PDB entry 9BPB | electron microscopy, 2.57 A resolution | chains c and k of the 42 polymer chains in the assembly

[Chain c]
Name: Cytochrome c oxidase subunit 3
Source organism: Saccharomyces cerevisiae W303
Notes: EC 7.1.1.9
UniProt: P00420 (COX3_YEAST); residues 1-269 here = UniProt positions 1-269
Sequence (269 residues; each row starts with the number of its first residue):
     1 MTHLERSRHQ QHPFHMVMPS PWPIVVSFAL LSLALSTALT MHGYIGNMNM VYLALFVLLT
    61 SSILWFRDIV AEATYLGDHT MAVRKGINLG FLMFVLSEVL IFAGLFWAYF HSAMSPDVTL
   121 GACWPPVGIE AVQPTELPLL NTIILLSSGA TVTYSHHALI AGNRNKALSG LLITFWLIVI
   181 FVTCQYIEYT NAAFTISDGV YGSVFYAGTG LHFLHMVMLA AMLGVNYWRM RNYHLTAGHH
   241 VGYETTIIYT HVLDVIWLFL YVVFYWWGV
Curated features (UniProtKB/Swiss-Prot):
  - natural variant: Val263 (V263T: In strain: D273-10B/A48)

[Chain k]
Name: Cytochrome c oxidase subunit 13, mitochondrial
Source organism: Saccharomyces cerevisiae W303
UniProt: P32799 (COX13_YEAST); numbering as in UniProt (aligned over 1-129)
Sequence (129 residues; row label = number of the first residue in the row):
     1 MFRQCAKRYA SSLPPNALKP AFGPPDKVAA QKFKESLMAT EKHAKDTSNM WVKISVWVAL
    61 PAIALTAVNT YFVEKEHAEH REHLKHVPDS EWPRDYEFMN IRSKPFFWGD GDKTLFWNPV
   121 VNRHIEHDD
Not modelled in the structure: 1-18, 129

[Interface between chain c and chain k]
Residue-residue contacts - 58 pairs, chain c then chain k:
  Met1(c) - Lys19(k)
  Met1(c) - Pro20(k)
  Met1(c) - Ala21(k)
  Met1(c) - Phe22(k)  hydrophobic
  Thr2(c) - Lys19(k)
  His3(c) - Lys19(k)  hydrogen bond (backbone-backbone)
  His3(c) - Ala21(k)
  Arg6(c) - Phe22(k)
  Thr40(c) - Phe107(k)
  Met41(c) - Lys104(k)  hydrogen bond (backbone-side chain)
  Met41(c) - Phe107(k)  hydrophobic
  His42(c) - Lys104(k)
  Met48(c) - Phe107(k)  hydrophobic
  Met48(c) - Trp108(k)  hydrophobic
  Thr119(c) - Glu97(k)
  Thr119(c) - Phe98(k)
  Leu120(c) - Phe98(k)  hydrophobic
  Pro126(c) - Phe98(k)  hydrophobic
  Val127(c) - Tyr96(k)
  Glu136(c) - Val73(k)
  Glu136(c) - His77(k)  salt bridge
  Leu137(c) - Thr70(k)
  Leu140(c) - Thr66(k)
  Ile143(c) - Ile63(k)  hydrophobic
  Ser147(c) - Ile63(k)
  Ala150(c) - Ser55(k)
  Thr153(c) - Trp51(k)
  Tyr154(c) - Ser48(k)
  Tyr154(c) - Trp51(k)  hydrophobic
  Tyr154(c) - Val52(k)  hydrophobic
  Tyr154(c) - Ser55(k)
  His157(c) - Ala44(k)
  His157(c) - Ser48(k)
  Ile160(c) - Ala44(k)  hydrophobic
  Ala161(c) - Glu41(k)
  Ala161(c) - Lys45(k)
  Lys166(c) - Ser48(k)  hydrogen bond
  Lys166(c) - Asn49(k)
  Lys166(c) - Val52(k)
  Tyr186(c) - Phe116(k)  hydrophobic
  Thr190(c) - Phe116(k)
  Thr190(c) - Asn118(k)
  Asn191(c) - Arg81(k)
  Ala192(c) - Val121(k)
  Ala192(c) - Asn122(k)
  Ala193(c) - Val121(k)  hydrophobic
  Ala193(c) - Asn122(k)  hydrogen bond (backbone-side chain)
  Thr195(c) - Asn122(k)
  Ile196(c) - Thr114(k)
  Ser197(c) - Met99(k)
  Ser197(c) - Asn100(k)
  Ser197(c) - Ile101(k)
  Ser197(c) - Arg102(k)  hydrogen bond
  Ser197(c) - Phe106(k)
  Asp198(c) - Phe98(k)
  Asp198(c) - Met99(k)
  Gly199(c) - Phe98(k)  hydrogen bond (backbone-backbone)
  Gly199(c) - Met99(k)
Interface residues without a listed pair, chain c (39 interface residues in all): Leu4, Gly128, Leu139, Ala158, Tyr189
Interface residues without a listed pair, chain k (41 interface residues in all): Thr40, Thr47, Ala59, Ala62, Ala67, Glu74, Trp117

[Overview]
39 residues of chain c and 41 residues of chain k are in contact; the contacts include 6 hydrogen bonds and 1
salt bridge. Polar contacts include Glu136(c)-His77(k), Met41(c)-Lys104(k) and Lys166(c)-Ser48(k).
Here chain c is Cytochrome c oxidase subunit 3 and chain k is Cytochrome c oxidase subunit 13, mitochondrial,
both from Saccharomyces cerevisiae W303. Entry 9BPB (Tethered respiratory III2IV2 supercomplex from
Saccharomyces cerevisiae) was determined by electron microscopy.
